PDB entry 5M0X | X-ray diffraction, 1.80 A resolution | chain A

Chain A:
Molecule: Alpha-galactosidase
From: Thermotoga maritima
Notes: EC 3.2.1.22
UniProt: O33835 (O33835_THEMT); numbering as in UniProt (aligned over 1-552)
Chain sequence (575 residues; row label = number of the first residue in the row; numbers below 1 keep their minus sign (Met-22 is residue -22)):
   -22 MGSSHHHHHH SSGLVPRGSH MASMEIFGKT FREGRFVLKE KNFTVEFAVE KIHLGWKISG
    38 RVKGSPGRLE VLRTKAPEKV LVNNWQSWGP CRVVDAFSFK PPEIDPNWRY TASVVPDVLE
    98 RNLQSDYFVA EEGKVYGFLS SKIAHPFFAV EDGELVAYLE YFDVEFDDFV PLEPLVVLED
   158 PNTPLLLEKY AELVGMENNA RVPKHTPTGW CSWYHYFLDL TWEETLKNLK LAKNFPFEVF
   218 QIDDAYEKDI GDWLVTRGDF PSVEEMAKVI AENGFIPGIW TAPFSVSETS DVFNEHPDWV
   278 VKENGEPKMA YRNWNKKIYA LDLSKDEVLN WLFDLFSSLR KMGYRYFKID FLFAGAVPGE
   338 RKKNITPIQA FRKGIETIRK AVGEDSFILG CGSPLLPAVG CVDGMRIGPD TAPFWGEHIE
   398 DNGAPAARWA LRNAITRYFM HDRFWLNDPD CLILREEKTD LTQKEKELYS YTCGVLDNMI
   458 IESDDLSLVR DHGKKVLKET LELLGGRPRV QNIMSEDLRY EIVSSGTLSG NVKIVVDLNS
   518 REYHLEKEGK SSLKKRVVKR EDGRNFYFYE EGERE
Disordered / not traced: -22 to -8, 526-552
Differences from the reference sequence: initiating methionine (-22); expression tag (-21 to 0)
Ion coordination: Mg2+: Asp419, Asp454

Overview:
Asp419 and Asp454 coordinate Mg2+.
Chain A is Alpha-galactosidase (Thermotoga maritima); the structure, Structure of apo structure of GH36
alpha-galactosidase from Thermotoga maritima, was determined by X-ray diffraction (same publication as 5M12,
5M16 and 5M1I).
